Entry 7TKK (electron microscopy, 7.30 A resolution (low resolution: residue-level contacts below are approximate; hydrogen-bond / salt-bridge calls are withheld)); this record covers chains C and D of the 27 polymer chains in the assembly.

== Chain C ==
Name: ATP synthase subunit alpha
Organism: Saccharomyces cerevisiae
UniProt: P07251 (ATPA_YEAST); residues 1-510 here correspond to UniProt positions 36-545 (UniProt number = residue number + 35)
Chain sequence (510 residues; numbered 1 to 510; the number before each row is that of its first residue):
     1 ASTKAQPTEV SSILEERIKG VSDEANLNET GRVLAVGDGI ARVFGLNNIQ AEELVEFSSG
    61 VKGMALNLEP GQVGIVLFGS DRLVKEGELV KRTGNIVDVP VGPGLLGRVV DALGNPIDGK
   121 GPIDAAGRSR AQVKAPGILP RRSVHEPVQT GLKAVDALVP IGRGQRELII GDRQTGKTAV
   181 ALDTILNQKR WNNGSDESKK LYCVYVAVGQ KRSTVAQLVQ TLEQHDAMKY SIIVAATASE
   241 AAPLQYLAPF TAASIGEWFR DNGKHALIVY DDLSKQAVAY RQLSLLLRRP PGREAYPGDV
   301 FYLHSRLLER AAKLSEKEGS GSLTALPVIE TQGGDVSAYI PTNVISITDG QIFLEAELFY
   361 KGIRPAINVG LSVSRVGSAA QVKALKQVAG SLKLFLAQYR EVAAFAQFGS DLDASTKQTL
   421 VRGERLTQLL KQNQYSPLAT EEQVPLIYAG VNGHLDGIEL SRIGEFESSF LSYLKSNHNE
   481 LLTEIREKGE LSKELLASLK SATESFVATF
Unresolved in the structure: 1-11, 408-411, 510
Curated features (UniProtKB/Swiss-Prot):
  - binding site (ATP): Gly171 to Thr178
  - site: Ser372 (Required for activity)
  - modified residue (Phosphoserine): Ser22, Ser143

== Chain D ==
Name: ATP synthase subunit beta
Organism: Saccharomyces cerevisiae
Notes: EC 7.1.2.2
UniProt: P00830 (ATPB_YEAST); residues 1-478 here correspond to UniProt positions 34-511 (UniProt number = residue number + 33)
Chain sequence (478 residues; each row starts with the number of its first residue):
     1 ASAAQSTPIT GKVTAVIGAI VDVHFEQSEL PAILNALEIK TPQGKLVLEV AQHLGENTVR
    61 TIAMDGTEGL VRGEKVLDTG GPISVPVGRE TLGRIINVIG EPIDERGPIK SKLRKPIHAD
   121 PPSFAEQSTS AEILETGIKV VDLLAPYARG GKIGLFGGAG VGKTVFIQEL INNIAKAHGG
   181 FSVFTGVGER TREGNDLYRE MKETGVINLE GESKVALVFG QMNEPPGARA RVALTGLTIA
   241 EYFRDEEGQD VLLFIDNIFR FTQAGSEVSA LLGRIPSAVG YQPTLATDMG LLQERITTTK
   301 KGSVTSVQAV YVPADDLTDP APATTFAHLD ATTVLSRGIS ELGIYPAVDP LDSKSRLLDA
   361 AVVGQEHYDV ASKVQETLQT YKSLQDIIAI LGMDELSEQD KLTVERARKI QRFLSQPFAV
   421 AEVFTGIPGK LVRLKDTVAS FKAVLEGKYD NIPEHAFYMV GGIEDVVAKA EKLAAEAN
Unresolved in the structure: 1-6, 476-478
Curated features (UniProtKB/Swiss-Prot):
  - binding site (ATP): Gly157 to Thr164
  - modified residue: Thr79 (Phosphothreonine), Thr204 (Phosphothreonine), Ser340 (Phosphoserine)

== How chain C and chain D interact ==
Pairs across the interface (27; chain C residue first):
  Asn47(C) with Arg72(D)
  Ile49(C) with Leu70(D); Val71(D); Arg72(D)
  Gln50(C) with Leu70(D)
  Ala51(C) with Gly69(D); Leu70(D)
  Leu68(C) with Ala15(D); Val16(D); Ile17(D)
  Glu69(C) with Thr14(D)
  Pro70(C) with Thr14(D)
  Leu139(C) with Ile103(D)
  Gly292(C) with Val279(D)
  Arg293(C) with Val279(D)
  Arg306(C) with Met222(D)
  Ser337(C) with Ala314(D)
  Ala338(C) with Ala314(D)
  Ile345(C) with Ala159(D); Gly160(D)
  Ser346(C) with Ala159(D)
  Thr348(C) with Ala159(D); Gly160(D)
  Asp349(C) with Gly160(D)
  Gly350(C) with Gly160(D)
  Gly370(C) with Ser340(D); Glu341(D)
Also at the interface, not in a pair above, chain C (26 interface residues in all): Leu66, Asn67, Ile138, Tyr302, Ser305, Tyr339, Leu394
Also at the interface, not in a pair above, chain D (20 interface residues in all): Glu68, Thr191, Asn223, Phe424

== Overview ==
The interface between chain C and chain D involves 26 residues on one side and 20 on the other. Curated
annotation (UniProt) lists 8 ATP-binding residues on chain C; 8 ATP-binding residues on chain D.
Chain C is ATP synthase subunit alpha and chain D is ATP synthase subunit beta, both from Saccharomyces
cerevisiae; the structure, Yeast ATP synthase State 2catalytic(e) with 10 mM ATP backbone model, was
determined by electron microscopy together with 7TJS, 7TJT, 7TJU, 7TJV, 7TJW, 7TJX and 30 further entries from
the same study.
